9EUP - chains A and H of the 3 polymer chains in the assembly; structure by electron microscopy, 3.00 A resolution.

Chain A:
Molecule: Sodium-dependent dopamine transporter
Source organism: Drosophila melanogaster
Reference sequence: Q7K4Y6 (DAT_DROME); numbering as in UniProt; present here: 21-163, 207-601
Chain sequence (543 residues; numbered 20 to 605; 43 numbers in that range are skipped by the numbering (no residue carries them; nothing is unmodelled there); the number before each row is that of its first residue):
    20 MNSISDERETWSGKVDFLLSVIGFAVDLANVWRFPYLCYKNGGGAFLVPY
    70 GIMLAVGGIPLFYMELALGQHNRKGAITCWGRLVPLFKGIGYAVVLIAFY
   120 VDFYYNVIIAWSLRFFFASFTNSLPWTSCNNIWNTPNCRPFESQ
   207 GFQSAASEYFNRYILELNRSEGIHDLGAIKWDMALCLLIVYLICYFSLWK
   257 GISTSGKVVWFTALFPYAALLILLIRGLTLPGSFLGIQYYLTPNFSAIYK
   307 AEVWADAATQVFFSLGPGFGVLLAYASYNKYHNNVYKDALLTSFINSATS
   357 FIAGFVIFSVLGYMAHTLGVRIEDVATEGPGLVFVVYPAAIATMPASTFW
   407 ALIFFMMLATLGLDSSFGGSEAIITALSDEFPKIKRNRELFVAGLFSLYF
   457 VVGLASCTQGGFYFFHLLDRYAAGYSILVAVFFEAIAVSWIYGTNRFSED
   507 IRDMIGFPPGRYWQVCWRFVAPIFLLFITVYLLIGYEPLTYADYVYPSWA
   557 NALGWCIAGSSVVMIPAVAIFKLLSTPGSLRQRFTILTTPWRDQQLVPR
Unresolved in the structure: 20-24, 600-605
Sequence notes: initiating methionine (20); engineered mutation Ala74 (Val in Q7K4Y6), Ala275 (Val in Q7K4Y6), Ala311 (Val in Q7K4Y6), Ala415 (Leu in Q7K4Y6), Leu538 (Gly in Q7K4Y6); expression tag (602-605)
Cystine bridges: Cys148-Cys157
Bound ions: Na+ site 1: Gly42, Val45, Leu417, Asp420, Ser421; Na+ site 2: Ala44, Asn49, Ser320, Asn352
Ligand contacts: tris-hydroxymethyl-methyl-ammonium (144): Phe43, Ala44, Val45, Asp46, Phe319, Ser320, Leu321, Gly322, Phe325, Ser421

Chain H:
Molecule: 9D5 antibody, heavy chain
Source organism: Mus musculus
Notes: antibody fragment or engineered binder
Chain sequence (240 residues; numbered -18 to 221; the number before each row is that of its first residue; numbers below 1 keep their minus sign (Met-18 is residue -18)):
   -18 MNFGLRLVFLVLILKGVQCEVQLVESGGGLVKPGGSLKLSCAASGFTFSS
    32 YAMSWVRQSPEKRLEWVAEISSGGRYIYYSDTVTGRFTISRDNARNILHL
    82 EMSSLRSEDTAMYYCARGEVRQRGFDYWGQGTTLTVSSAKTTAPSVYPLA
   132 PVCGDTTGSSVTLGCLVKGYFPEPVTLTWNSGSLSSGVHTFPAVLQSDLY
   182 TLSSSVTVTSSTWPSQSITCNVAHPASSTKVDKKIEPRGP
Unresolved in the structure: -18 to 0, 220-221

How chain A and chain H interact:
Residue-residue contacts - 30 pairs, chain A then chain H:
  His90(A) with Tyr57(H), hydrogen bond
  His338(A) with Arg102(H)
  Tyr498(A) with Arg56(H), hydrogen bond
  Arg502(A) with Arg56(H)
  Glu505(A) with Ser52(H); Gly54(H), hydrogen bond (side chain-backbone); Gly55(H); Arg56(H), hydrogen bond (side chain-backbone); Tyr57(H)
  Asp506(A) with Arg56(H), salt bridge; Tyr57(H), hydrogen bond
  Arg508(A) with Ala33(H); Glu50(H), salt bridge; Gly99(H), hydrogen bond (side chain-backbone); Glu100(H), salt bridge; Arg102(H)
  Asp509(A) with Tyr57(H); Tyr59(H), hydrogen bond; Arg102(H), salt bridge
  Met510(A) with Arg102(H)
  Ile511(A) with Gln103(H), hydrogen bond (backbone-side chain)
  Gly512(A) with Glu100(H); Val101(H); Arg102(H), hydrogen bond (backbone-backbone); Gln103(H)
  Phe513(A) with Val101(H), hydrophobic; Gln103(H)
  Pro514(A) with Glu100(H)
  Arg598(A) with Arg56(H)
  Asp599(A) with Arg56(H), salt bridge
Interface residues without a listed pair, chain A (16 interface residues in all): Tyr337
Interface residues without a listed pair, chain H (14 interface residues in all): Ser53

In short:
Chain A and chain H form an interface of 16 and 14 residues respectively; the contacts include 9 hydrogen
bonds and 5 salt bridges. Among the polar pairs are Asp506(A)-Arg56(H), Arg508(A)-Glu50(H) and
Arg508(A)-Glu100(H). Ligands of chain A: tris-hydroxymethyl-methyl-ammonium.
Here chain A is Sodium-dependent dopamine transporter (Drosophila melanogaster) and chain H is 9D5 antibody,
heavy chain (Mus musculus). Entry 9EUP (Inhibitor-free outward-open structure of Drosophila dopamine
transporter) was determined by electron microscopy together with 9EUO from the same study.
